PDB entry 8WSQ | X-ray diffraction, 2.90 A resolution | chains A and B of the 3 polymer chains in the assembly

Chain A:
Molecule: RV11-H scFv
Organism: Homo sapiens
Notes: antibody fragment or engineered binder
Sequence (133 residues; row label = number of the first residue in the row):
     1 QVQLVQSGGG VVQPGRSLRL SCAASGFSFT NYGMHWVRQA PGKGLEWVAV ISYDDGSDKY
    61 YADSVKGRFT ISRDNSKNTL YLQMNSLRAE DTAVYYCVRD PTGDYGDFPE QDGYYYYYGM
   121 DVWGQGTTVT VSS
Not modelled in the structure: 133
Disulfide bonds: Cys22-Cys97

Chain B:
Molecule: RV11-L scFv
Organism: Homo sapiens
Notes: antibody fragment or engineered binder
Sequence (132 residues; each row starts with the number of its first residue; numbers below 1 keep their minus sign (Trp-7 is residue -7)):
    -7 WVPGSTGDQA VLTQPPSASG TPGQRVTISC SGSSLNIGSN YVYWYQQLPG TAPKFLIYKN
    53 NQRPSGVPDR FSGSKSGTSA SLAISGLRSE DEADYYCAAW DDSLSGVVFG GGTKLTVLGQ
   113 PKAAPSVTLF PP
Not modelled in the structure: -7 to 0, 111-124
Disulfide bonds: Cys22-Cys89

Interface between chain A and chain B:
Residue-residue contacts (33):
  Gln39(A) with Gln39(B), hydrogen bond; Tyr88(B)
  Gly44(A) with Tyr88(B)
  Leu45(A) with Gln39(B); Pro45(B), hydrophobic; Tyr88(B); Phe101(B), hydrophobic
  Trp47(A) with Gly98(B); Val99(B); Phe101(B)
  Tyr60(A) with Ser97(B)
  Tyr96(A) with Gln39(B); Thr43(B); Ala44(B), hydrophobic
  Tyr105(A) with Tyr35(B); Tyr50(B), hydrophobic
  Tyr115(A) with Trp92(B), hydrophobic
  Tyr116(A) with Tyr33(B)
  Tyr117(A) with Tyr35(B), hydrogen bond (backbone-side chain); Tyr37(B), hydrogen bond; Ala90(B); Trp92(B); Val99(B), hydrophobic
  Tyr118(A) with Tyr35(B)
  Gly119(A) with Tyr35(B); Tyr37(B); Phe47(B)
  Met120(A) with Tyr37(B), hydrogen bond (backbone-side chain); Phe47(B); Phe101(B), hydrophobic
  Asp121(A) with Phe47(B)
  Trp123(A) with Pro45(B), hydrogen bond (side chain-backbone)
  Gly124(A) with Ala44(B)
Other interface residues (no listed pair), chain A (20 interface residues in all): His35, Val37, Lys43, Asp63
Other interface residues (no listed pair), chain B (19 interface residues in all): Lys51, Ala91, Leu96

Overview:
20 residues of chain A face 19 of chain B across their interface; the contacts include 5 hydrogen bonds. Polar
pairs include Gln39(A)-Gln39(B), Tyr117(A)-Tyr35(B) and Tyr117(A)-Tyr37(B).
Chain A is RV11-H scFv and chain B is RV11-L scFv, both from Homo sapiens; the structure, A protective human
antibody against respiratory syncytial virus by targeting a prefusion epitope across sites IV ..., was
determined by X-ray diffraction.
